PDB entry 9DKV | electron microscopy, 2.81 A resolution | chains N and D of the 14 polymer chains in the assembly

# Chain N (and D)
Protein: ATP-dependent Clp protease proteolytic subunit, mitochondrial
From: Homo sapiens
Notes: EC 3.4.21.92; chain D of this document is another copy of the same molecule, construct and numbering; everything in this record applies to it too
UniProt: Q16740 (CLPP_HUMAN); residues 58-277 here = UniProt positions 58-277
Sequence (221 residues; each row starts with the number of its first residue):
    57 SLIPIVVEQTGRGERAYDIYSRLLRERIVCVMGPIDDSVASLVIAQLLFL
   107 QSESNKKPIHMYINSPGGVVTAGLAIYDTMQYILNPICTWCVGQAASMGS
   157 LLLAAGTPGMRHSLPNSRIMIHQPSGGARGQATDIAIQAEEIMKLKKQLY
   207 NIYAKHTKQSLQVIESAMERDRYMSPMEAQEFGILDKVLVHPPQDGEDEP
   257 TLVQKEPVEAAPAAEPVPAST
Disordered / not traced: 57-58, 63-71, 181-192, 245-277
Differences from the reference sequence: expression tag (57)
Swiss-Prot annotation at these positions:
  - active site: Ser-153 (Nucleophile), His-178
  - modified residue: Lys-200 (N6-succinyllysine), Lys-211 (N6-acetyllysine)
  - natural variant: Thr-145 (T145P: In PRLTS3), Cys-147 (C147S: In PRLTS3), Tyr-229 (Y229D: In PRLTS3)
  - mutagenesis: Leu-58 to Ile-61 (Abolishes protease activity), Ser-153 (S153A/C: Abolishes protease activity)

# Chain N / chain D interface
Residue-residue contacts (6; chain N residue first):
  Glu-225(N) / Arg-226(D)  salt bridge
  Glu-225(N) / Asp-227(D)
  Glu-225(N) / Arg-228(D)
  Arg-226(N) / Glu-225(D)  salt bridge
  Asp-227(N) / Glu-225(D)  hydrogen bond (backbone-backbone)
  Arg-228(N) / Glu-225(D)
Interface residues without a listed pair, chain N (5 interface residues in all): His-178
Interface residues without a listed pair, chain D (5 interface residues in all): His-178

# In short
Chain N and chain D each contribute 5 residues to their interface, with 1 hydrogen bond and 2 salt bridges.
Among the polar pairs are Glu-225(N)/Arg-226(D) and Asp-227(N)/Glu-225(D). Curated annotation (UniProt) lists
active-site residues Ser-153(N) and His-178(N) and 5 mutagenesis sites on chain N.
Both chains are ATP-dependent Clp protease proteolytic subunit, mitochondrial (Homo sapiens). Entry 9DKV
(Human mitochondrial ClpP in Apo state) was determined by electron microscopy (same publication as 9DQK, 9DQL
and 9DKW).
